Entry 8KD5 (electron microscopy, 2.90 A resolution); this record covers chains U and Y of the 16 polymer chains in the assembly.

Chain U:
Name: Histone H2A
From: Xenopus laevis
UniProt: Q6AZJ8 (Q6AZJ8_XENLA); residues 1-129 here correspond to UniProt positions 2-130 (UniProt number = residue number + 1)
Chain sequence (129 residues; numbered 1 to 129; the number before each row is that of its first residue):
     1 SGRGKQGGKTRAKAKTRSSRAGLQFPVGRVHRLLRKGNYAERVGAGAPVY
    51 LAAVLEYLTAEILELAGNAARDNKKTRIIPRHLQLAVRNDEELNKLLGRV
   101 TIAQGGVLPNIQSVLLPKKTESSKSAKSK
Not modelled in the structure: 1-10, 118-129

Chain Y:
Molecule: 187bp DNA
Sequence (187 nucleotides; numbered -93 to 93; the number before each row is that of its first residue; numbers below 1 keep their minus sign (DG-93 is residue -93)):
   -93 GGACCCTATACGCGGCCGCCCTGGAGAATCCCGGTGCCGAGGCCGCTCAA
   -43 TTGGTCGTAGACAGCTCTAGCACCGCTTAAACGCACGTACGCGCTGTCCC
     7 CCGCGTTTTAACCGCCAAGGGGATTACTCCCTAGTCTCCAGGCACGTGTC
    57 AGATATATACATCCTGTTCTAGAGCGGCCGCCACCGC
Not modelled in the structure: -93 to -76, 85-93

How chain U and chain Y interact:
Contacting residue pairs (19):
  Arg11(U) with DT43(Y), base contact; DC44(Y), hydrogen bond to the base
  Lys13(U) with DA46(Y), salt bridge to the phosphate
  Ala14(U) with DA46(Y), sugar contact
  Arg29(U) with DG48(Y), phosphate contact; DC49(Y), salt bridge to the phosphate
  Glu41(U) with DA39(Y), phosphate contact
  Arg42(U) with DT38(Y), hydrogen bond to the base; DA39(Y), phosphate contact
  Val43(U) with DT38(Y), phosphate contact; DA39(Y), hydrogen bond to the phosphate
  Gly44(U) with DT38(Y), phosphate contact
  Ala45(U) with DT38(Y), hydrogen bond to the phosphate
  Lys75(U) with DG58(Y), phosphate contact; DA59(Y), phosphate contact
  Thr76(U) with DA57(Y), sugar contact; DG58(Y), hydrogen bond to the phosphate
  Arg77(U) with DA57(Y), hydrogen bond to the sugar; DG58(Y), hydrogen bond to the phosphate
Also at the interface, not in a pair above, chain U (13 interface residues in all): Thr16
Also at the interface, not in a pair above, chain Y (12 interface residues in all): DC37, DG47

In short:
Chain U and chain Y form an interface of 13 and 12 residues respectively; the contacts include 7 hydrogen
bonds and 2 salt bridges. Among the polar pairs are Arg11(U)-DC44(Y), Arg42(U)-DT38(Y) and Arg77(U)-DA57(Y).
Chain U is Histone H2A (Xenopus laevis) and chain Y is 187bp DNA; the structure, Rpd3S in complex with
nucleosome with H3K36MLA modification and 187bp DNA, class2, was determined by electron microscopy together
with 8KC7, 8KD2, 8KD3, 8KD4, 8KD6 and 8KD7 from the same study.
